Entry 9K07 (electron microscopy, 2.83 A resolution); this record covers chains A and N of the 6 polymer chains in the assembly.

# Chain A
Molecule: Guanine nucleotide-binding protein G(i) subunit alpha-2, Guanine nucleotide-binding protein G(s) subunit alpha isoforms short
Source organism: Homo sapiens
Notes: EC 3.6.5.-
UniProt: chimeric construct of P04899, P63092: residues 1-39 from P04899 (GNAI2_HUMAN) positions 1-39 (same numbers); residues 40-57 from P63092 positions 47-64 (UniProt number = residue number + 7); residues 66-115 from P63092 positions 204-253 (UniProt number = residue number + 138); residues 116-246 from P63092 positions 264-394 (UniProt number = residue number + 148)
Amino-acid sequence (246 residues; row label = number of the first residue in the row):
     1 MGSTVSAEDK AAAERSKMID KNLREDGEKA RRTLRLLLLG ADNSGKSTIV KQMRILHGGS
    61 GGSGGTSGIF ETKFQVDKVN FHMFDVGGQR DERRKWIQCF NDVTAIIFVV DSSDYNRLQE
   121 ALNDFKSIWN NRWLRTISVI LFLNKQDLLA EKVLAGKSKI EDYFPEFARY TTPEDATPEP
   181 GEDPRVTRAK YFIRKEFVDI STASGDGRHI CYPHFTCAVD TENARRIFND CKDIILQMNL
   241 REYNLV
Disordered / not traced: 1-4, 52-67, 88-92, 174-182
Sequence notes: conflict Ser3 (Cys in P04899), Arg31 (Ala in P04899), Thr33 (Glu in P04899), 20 further conflict positions vs the reference (P63092) not listed; linker (58-65)
Curated features (UniProtKB/Swiss-Prot):
  - lipidation: Gly2 (N-myristoyl glycine)

# Chain N
Molecule: Nanobody-35
Source organism: Lama glama
Notes: antibody fragment or engineered binder
Amino-acid sequence (140 residues; each row starts with the number of its first residue; numbers below 1 keep their minus sign (Met-1 is residue -1)):
    -1 MAQVQLQESG GGLVQPGGSL RLSCAASGFT FSNYKMNWVR QAPGKGLEWV SDISQSGASI
    59 SYTGSVKGRF TISRDNAKNT LYLQMNSLKP EDTAVYYCAR CPAPFTRDCF DVTSTTYAYR
   119 GQGTQVTVSS HHHHHHEPEA
Disordered / not traced: -1 to 0, 127-138
Cystine bridges: Cys22-Cys96, Cys99-Cys107

# Chain A / chain N interface
Contacting residue pairs (16; chain A residue first):
  Arg93(A) with Phe108(N); Asp109(N), hydrogen bond (backbone-side chain)
  Arg94(A) with Phe108(N); Asp109(N), hydrogen bond (backbone-side chain)
  Gln119(A) with Thr61(N); Gly62(N)
  Asn123(A) with Trp47(N)
  Ser127(A) with Cys107(N); Phe108(N)
  Asn130(A) with Arg105(N), hydrogen bond; Asp106(N)
  Asn131(A) with Asp106(N), hydrogen bond; Phe108(N)
  Tyr163(A) with Gly62(N); Ser63(N)
  Pro165(A) with Gly62(N)
Also at the interface, not in a pair above, chain A (14 interface residues in all): Ile97, Glu120, Ile128, Arg132, Ser204
Also at the interface, not in a pair above, chain N (10 interface residues in all): Glu46

# In short
Chain A and chain N form an interface of 14 and 10 residues respectively, with 4 hydrogen bonds. Polar pairs
include Arg93(A)-Asp109(N), Arg94(A)-Asp109(N) and Asn130(A)-Arg105(N).
Here chain A is Guanine nucleotide-binding protein G(i) subunit alpha-2, Guanine nucleotide-binding protein
G(s) subunit alpha isoforms short (Homo sapiens) and chain N is Nanobody-35 (Lama glama). Entry 9K07 (Cryo-EM
structure of the DSO-5a-bound human BRS3-Gq complex) was determined by electron microscopy, deposited together
with 9LWP.
